6QUS - chains U and S of the 5 polymer chains in the assembly; structure by electron microscopy, 3.70 A resolution.

== Chain U (and S) ==
Protein: Tubulin beta chain
From: Homo sapiens
Notes: chain S of this document is another copy of the same molecule, construct and numbering; everything in this record applies to it too
UniProtKB: P07437 (TBB5_HUMAN); the author numbering skips numbers that UniProt does not, so the offset changes along the chain: 1-44 = UniProt 1-44; 47-360 = UniProt 45-358; 369-454 = UniProt 359-444
Chain sequence (444 residues; numbered 1 to 454; 10 numbers in that range are skipped by the numbering (no residue carries them; nothing is unmodelled there); the number before each row is that of its first residue):
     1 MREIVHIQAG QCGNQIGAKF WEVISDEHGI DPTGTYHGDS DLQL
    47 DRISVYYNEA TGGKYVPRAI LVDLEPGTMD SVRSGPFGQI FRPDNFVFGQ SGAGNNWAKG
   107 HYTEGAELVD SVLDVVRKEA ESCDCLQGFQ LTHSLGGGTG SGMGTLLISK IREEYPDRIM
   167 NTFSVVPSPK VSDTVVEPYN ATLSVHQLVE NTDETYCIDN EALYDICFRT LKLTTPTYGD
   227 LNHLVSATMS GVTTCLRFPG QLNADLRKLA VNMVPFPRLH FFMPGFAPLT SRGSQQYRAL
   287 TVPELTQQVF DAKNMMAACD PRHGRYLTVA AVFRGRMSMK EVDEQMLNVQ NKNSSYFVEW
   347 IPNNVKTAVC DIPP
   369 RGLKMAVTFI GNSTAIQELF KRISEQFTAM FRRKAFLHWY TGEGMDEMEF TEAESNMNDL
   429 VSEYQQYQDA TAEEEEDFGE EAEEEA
Not modelled in the structure: 442-454
Small-molecule neighbours:
  - GDP (guanosine-5'-diphosphate): G10, Q11, C12, Q15, E71, S140, G143, G144, T145, G146, D179, E183, N206, Y224, N228
  - GTP (guanosine-5'-triphosphate): Q247, L248, K254
  - taxol (TA1): K19, E22, V23, D26, E27, L217, D226, H229, A233, S236, L275, T276, S277, R278, Q281, R320, P360, R369, G370, L371
UniProt features mapped onto this chain:
  - motif: M1 to I4 (MREI motif)
  - binding site (GTP): Q11, E71, S140, G144, T145, G146, N206, N228
  - binding site (Mg(2+)): E71
  - modified residue: S40 (Phosphoserine), T57 (Phosphothreonine), K60 (N6-acetyllysine), S174 (Phosphoserine), T287 (Phosphothreonine), T292 (Phosphothreonine), R320 (Omega-N-methylarginine), E444 (5-glutamyl polyglutamate), E448 (5-glutamyl glycine), E449 (5-glutamyl glycine), E451 (5-glutamyl glycine), E452 (5-glutamyl glycine), E453 (5-glutamyl glycine)
  - cross-link (Glycyl lysine isopeptide (Lys-Gly)): K60 (interchain with G-Cter in ubiquitin), K326 (interchain with G-Cter in ubiquitin)

== How chain U and chain S interact ==
Contacting residue pairs (12):
  Q282(U) - A56(S)
  Q282(U) - K60(S)
  Y283(U) - V62(S)  hydrophobic
  Y283(U) - Q85(S)  hydrogen bond (side chain-backbone)
  Y283(U) - F87(S)
  Y283(U) - R88(S)  hydrogen bond (backbone-side chain)
  Y283(U) - P89(S)
  R284(U) - T57(S)
  R284(U) - R88(S)
  A285(U) - T57(S)
  L286(U) - T57(S)
  K338(U) - E127(S)  salt bridge
Other interface residues (no listed pair), chain U (7 interface residues in all): Q281
Other interface residues (no listed pair), chain S (11 interface residues in all): E55, I86

== Summary ==
Chain U and chain S form an interface of 7 and 11 residues respectively, with 2 hydrogen bonds and 1 salt
bridge. Polar pairs include K338(U)-E127(S), Y283(U)-Q85(S) and Y283(U)-R88(S). Chain U binds GTP, GDP and
taxol.
Both chains are Tubulin beta chain (Homo sapiens). Entry 6QUS (HsCKK (human CAMSAP1) decorated 13pf taxol-GDP
microtubule) was determined by electron microscopy, deposited together with 6QUY, 6QVE and 6QVJ.
